6LWN - chains A and C of the 3 polymer chains in the assembly; structure by X-ray diffraction, 2.74 A resolution.

[Chain A]
Molecule: Endonuclease 8-like 1
From: Homo sapiens
Notes: EC 3.2.2.-, 4.2.99.18
UniProtKB: Q96FI4 (NEIL1_HUMAN); numbering as in UniProt (aligned over 1-295)
Sequence (295 residues; row label = number of the first residue in the row):
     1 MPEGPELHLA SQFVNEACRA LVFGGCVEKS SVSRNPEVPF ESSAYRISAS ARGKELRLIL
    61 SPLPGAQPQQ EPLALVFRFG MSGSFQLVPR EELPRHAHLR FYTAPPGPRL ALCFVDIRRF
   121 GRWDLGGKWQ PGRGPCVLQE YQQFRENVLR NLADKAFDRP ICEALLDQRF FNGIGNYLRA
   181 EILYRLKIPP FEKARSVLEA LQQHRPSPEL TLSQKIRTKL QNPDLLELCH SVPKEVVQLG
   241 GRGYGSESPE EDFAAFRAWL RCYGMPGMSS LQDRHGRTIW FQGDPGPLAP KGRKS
Not modelled in the structure: 1, 203-221, 291-295
Construct notes: variant Arg-242 (Lys in Q96FI4); engineered mutation Pro-249 (Gly in Q96FI4)
Curated features (UniProtKB/Swiss-Prot):
  - active site: Pro-2 (Schiff-base intermediate with DNA), Glu-3 (Proton donor), Lys-54 (Proton donor)
  - binding site (DNA): Asn-176
  - natural variant: Ala-44 (A44D: Found in a patient with childhood-onset nephrotic syndrome, focal segmental glomerulosclerosis and end-stage renal disease; uncertain significance), Ala-156 (A156T: Found in a patient with childhood-onset steroid-resistant nephrotic syndrome; uncertain significance), Glu-181 (E181K: Found in a patient with nephrotic syndrome also carrying mutation P-159 in MYO1E), Arg-242 (K242R: In RNA edited version; this construct carries the variant)
  - mutagenesis: Pro-2 (P2T: Loss of glycosylase and AP lyase activity; Loss of glycosylase activity), Glu-3 (E3Q: Loss of glycosylase and AP lyase activity), Lys-54 (K54L: Loss of glycosylase activity), Arg-277 (R277A: Strongly reduced glycosylase activity. Has little effect on AP lyase activity)
What the authors report for this chain:
  - conformationally variable residues (loop rearrangement): Arg-242
  - catalytic residues: Pro-2 (citing earlier work)
  - mutagenesis - P2G: decreased catalytic activity (citing earlier work)
  - mutagenesis - R242A, R242H: decreased catalytic activity
  - mutagenesis - R242A/Y244R, R242H/Y244R: increased catalytic activity on DHU
  - mutagenesis - R242A/Y244R, R242H/Y244R: increased catalytic activity on Tg

[Chain C]
Molecule: 13-nt DNA strand
Sequence (13 nucleotides; row label = number of the first residue in the row):
     1 TAGACCTGGA CGG

[Interface between chain A and chain C]
Pairs across the interface - 13 pairs, chain A then chain C:
  Arg-34(A) / DC5(C)  hydrogen bond to the phosphate
  Arg-34(A) / DC6(C)  salt bridge to the phosphate
  Arg-95(A) / DG8(C)  salt bridge to the phosphate
  His-96(A) / DT7(C)  phosphate contact
  His-96(A) / DG8(C)  salt bridge to the phosphate
  Ile-117(A) / DT7(C)  sugar contact
  Ile-117(A) / DG8(C)  sugar contact
  Arg-118(A) / DC6(C)  hydrogen bond to the base
  Arg-118(A) / DT7(C)  base contact
  Arg-119(A) / DC6(C)  hydrogen bond to the phosphate
  Arg-119(A) / DT7(C)  salt bridge to the phosphate
  Phe-120(A) / DC5(C)  base contact
  Phe-120(A) / DC6(C)  base contact
Other interface residues (no listed pair), chain A (8 interface residues in all): His-275
Other interface residues (no listed pair), chain C (5 interface residues in all): DT1

[Overview]
8 residues of chain A face 5 of chain C across their interface; the contacts include 3 hydrogen bonds and 4
salt bridges. Among the polar pairs are Arg-118(A)/DC6(C), Arg-34(A)/DC5(C) and Arg-119(A)/DC6(C). From the
paper: the catalytic residue Pro-2(A); P2G, R242A and R242H of chain A reduce catalytic activity; 5
substitutions were tested in all.
Here chain A is Endonuclease 8-like 1 (Homo sapiens) and chain C is a 13-nt DNA strand. Entry 6LWN (Crystal
structure of human NEIL1(R242, G249P) bound to duplex DNA containing 2'-fluoro-2'-deoxy-5,6-dihydrouridine)
was determined by X-ray diffraction (same publication as 6LWA, 6LWB, 6LWC, 6LWD, 6LWF, 6LWG and 10 further
entries).
